Entry 6X3U (electron microscopy, 3.50 A resolution); this record covers chains B and I of the 9 polymer chains in the assembly.

# Chain B
Name: Gamma-aminobutyric acid receptor subunit alpha-1
From: Homo sapiens
UniProt: P14867 (GBRA1_HUMAN); the construct has insertions or renumbered stretches relative to UniProt, so the offset changes along the chain: 1-312 = UniProt 28-339; 321-358 = UniProt 419-456
Sequence (358 residues; each row starts with the number of its first residue):
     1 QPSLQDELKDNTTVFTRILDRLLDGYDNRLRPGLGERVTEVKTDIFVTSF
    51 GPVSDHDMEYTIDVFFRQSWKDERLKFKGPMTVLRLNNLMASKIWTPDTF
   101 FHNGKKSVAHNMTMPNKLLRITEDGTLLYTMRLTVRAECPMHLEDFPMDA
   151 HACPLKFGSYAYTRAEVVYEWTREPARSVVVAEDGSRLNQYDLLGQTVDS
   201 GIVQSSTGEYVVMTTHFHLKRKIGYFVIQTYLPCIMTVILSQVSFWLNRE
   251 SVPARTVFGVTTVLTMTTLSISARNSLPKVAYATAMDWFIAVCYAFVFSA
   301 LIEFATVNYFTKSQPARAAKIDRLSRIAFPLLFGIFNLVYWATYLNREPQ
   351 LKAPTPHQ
Unresolved in the structure: 1-9, 348-358
Cystine bridges: Cys139-Cys153
Covalently attached groups: glycan linked to Asn111
Construct notes: linker (313-320)
Ligand contacts: gamma-amino-butanoic acid (ABU): Phe65, Arg67, Leu118, Thr130
UniProt features mapped onto this chain:
  - binding site (4-aminobutanoate): Arg67, Thr130
  - binding site (3alpha-hydroxy-5alpha-pregnan-11,20-dione): Trp246
  - glycosylation (N-linked (GlcNAc...) asparagine): Asn11, Asn111

# Chain I
Name: Kappa Fab Light Chain
From: Mus musculus
Notes: antibody fragment or engineered binder
Sequence (213 residues; numbered 1 to 213; the number before each row is that of its first residue):
     1 NIVMTQSPKSMSMSVGERVTLSCKASEYVGTYVSWYQQKPEQSPKLLIYG
    51 ASNRYTGVPDRFTGSGSATDFTLTIGSVQAEDLADYHCGQSYSYPTFGAG
   101 TKLELKRADAAPTVSIFPPSSEQLTSGGASVVCFLNNFYPKDINVKWKID
   151 GSERQNGVLNSWTDQDSKDSTYSMSSTLTLTKDEYERHNSYTCEATHKTS
   201 TSPIVKSFNRNEC
Unresolved in the structure: 106-213
Cystine bridges: Cys23-Cys88

# Interface between chain B and chain I
Pairs across the interface (14; chain B residue first):
  Trp171(B) with Tyr32(I), hydrogen bond
  Pro175(B) with Ser91(I); Tyr92(I)
  Ala176(B) with Tyr92(I), hydrogen bond (backbone-backbone)
  Arg177(B) with Tyr94(I), hydrogen bond
  Thr197(B) with Tyr28(I); Tyr92(I)
  Val198(B) with Tyr28(I); Tyr92(I)
  Asp199(B) with Tyr28(I); Gly30(I); Thr31(I)
  Ser200(B) with Thr31(I); Tyr32(I)
Also at the interface, not in a pair above, chain B (11 interface residues in all): Glu170, Glu174, Gln196
Also at the interface, not in a pair above, chain I (8 interface residues in all): Ser93

# Overview
The interface between chain B and chain I involves 11 residues on one side and 8 on the other; the contacts
include 3 hydrogen bonds. Polar pairs include Trp171(B)-Tyr32(I), Arg177(B)-Tyr94(I) and Ala176(B)-Tyr92(I).
Bound to chain B: gamma-amino-butanoic acid.
Here chain B is Gamma-aminobutyric acid receptor subunit alpha-1 (Homo sapiens) and chain I is Kappa Fab Light
Chain (Mus musculus). Entry 6X3U (Human GABAA receptor alpha1-beta2-gamma2 subtype in complex with GABA plus
flumazenil) was determined by electron microscopy together with 6X3S, 6X3T, 6X3V, 6X3W, 6X3X, 6X3Z and 6X40
from the same study.
